Entry 2UW1 (X-ray diffraction, 1.95 A resolution); this record covers chains A and B.

[Chain A]
Molecule: Plastid DELTA4 multifunctional acyl-acyl carrier protein desaturase
From: Hedera helix
Notes: EC 1.14.99.6
Sequence (338 residues; row label = number of the first residue in the row):
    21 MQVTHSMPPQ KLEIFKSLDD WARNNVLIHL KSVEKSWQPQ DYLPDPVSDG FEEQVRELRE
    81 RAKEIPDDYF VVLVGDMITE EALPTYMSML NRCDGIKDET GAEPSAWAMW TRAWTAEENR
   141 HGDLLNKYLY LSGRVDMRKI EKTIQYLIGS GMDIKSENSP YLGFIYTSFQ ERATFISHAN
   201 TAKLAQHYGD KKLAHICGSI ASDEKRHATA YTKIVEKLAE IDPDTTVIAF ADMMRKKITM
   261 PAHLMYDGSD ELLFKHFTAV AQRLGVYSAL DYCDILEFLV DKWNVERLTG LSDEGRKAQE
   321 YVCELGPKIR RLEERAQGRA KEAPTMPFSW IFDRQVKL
Disordered / not traced: 21-31
Ion coordination: Fe ion site 1: E100, E138, H141 (together with (3R)-3-hydroxy-5,5-dimethylhexanoic acid); Na+ near E101 (its only coordinating residue here); Fe ion site 2: E138, E191 (together with (3R)-3-hydroxy-5,5-dimethylhexanoic acid)
Residues lining bound ligands: (3R)-3-hydroxy-5,5-dimethylhexanoic acid (GVM): E100, Y106, M109, W134, E138, M172, Y186, T187, Q190, E191, T194, P261

[Chain B]
Molecule: Plastid DELTA4 multifunctional acyl-acyl carrier protein desaturase
From: Hedera helix
Notes: EC 1.14.99.6
Sequence (338 residues; row label = number of the first residue in the row):
    21 MQVTHSMPPQ KLEIFKSLDD WARNNVLIHL KSVEKSWQPQ DYLPDPVSDG FEEQVRELRE
    81 RAKEIPDDYF VVLVGDMITE EALPTYMSML NRCDGIKDET GAEPSAWAMW TRAWTAEENR
   141 HGDLLNKYLY LSGRVDMRKI EKTIQYLIGS GMDIKSENSP YLGFIYTSFQ ERATFISHAN
   201 TAKLAQHWGD KNLAHICGSI ASDEKRHATA YTKIVEKLAE IDPDTTVIAF ADMMRKKITM
   261 PAHLMYDGSD ELLFKHFTAV AQRVGVYSAL DYCDILEFLV DKWNVERLTG LSDEGRKAQE
   321 YVCELGPKIR RLEERAQGRA KEAPTMPFSW IFDRQVKL
Ion coordination: Fe ion site 1: E100, E138, H141 (together with (3R)-3-hydroxy-5,5-dimethylhexanoic acid); Na+ near E101 (its only coordinating residue here); Fe ion site 2: E138, E191 (together with (3R)-3-hydroxy-5,5-dimethylhexanoic acid)
Residues lining bound ligands: (3R)-3-hydroxy-5,5-dimethylhexanoic acid (GVM): E100, Y106, M109, W134, E138, M172, Y186, T187, Q190, E191, T194, P261

[How chain A and chain B interact]
Pairs across the interface (129):
  V53(A) - K162(B)
  V53(A) - Q165(B)
  V53(A) - Y166(B)
  E54(A) - K162(B)  salt bridge
  E54(A) - Y166(B)  hydrogen bond
  E54(A) - G268(B)
  S56(A) - R158(B)  hydrogen bond (backbone-side chain)
  S56(A) - Q165(B)  hydrogen bond
  W57(A) - R158(B)
  Q58(A) - R158(B)
  Q58(A) - E161(B)
  Q58(A) - K162(B)
  Q58(A) - Q165(B)  hydrogen bond
  P59(A) - E161(B)
  Q60(A) - Y150(B)
  Q60(A) - M157(B)
  Q60(A) - R158(B)
  Q60(A) - E161(B)  hydrogen bond (backbone-side chain)
  D61(A) - R158(B)  salt bridge
  L63(A) - Y150(B)
  P64(A) - Y150(B)  hydrogen bond (backbone-side chain)
  P66(A) - R79(B)  hydrogen bond (backbone-side chain)
  P66(A) - Y150(B)
  P66(A) - G153(B)
  V67(A) - G153(B)
  V67(A) - V155(B)
  V67(A) - F352(B)  hydrophobic
  F71(A) - R79(B)
  F71(A) - Y150(B)
  E72(A) - R79(B)  salt bridge
  R76(A) - E72(B)  salt bridge
  R79(A) - P66(B)  hydrogen bond (side chain-backbone)
  R79(A) - F71(B)
  E101(A) - D143(B)
  P104(A) - M107(B)
  P104(A) - T135(B)
  T105(A) - M107(B)
  M107(A) - P104(B)
  M107(A) - S108(B)
  S108(A) - M107(B)
  S108(A) - N111(B)  hydrogen bond
  N111(A) - S108(B)  hydrogen bond
  N111(A) - R112(B)
  R112(A) - D118(B)
  R112(A) - E119(B)
  R112(A) - T120(B)  hydrogen bond (side chain-backbone)
  R112(A) - G121(B)
  K117(A) - K117(B)
  D118(A) - R112(B)  hydrogen bond (backbone-side chain)
  E119(A) - T24(B)
  E119(A) - R112(B)
  E119(A) - N178(B)  hydrogen bond (backbone-side chain)
  T120(A) - Q22(B)
  T120(A) - R112(B)  hydrogen bond (backbone-side chain)
  T120(A) - M172(B)
  G121(A) - R112(B)
  G121(A) - G171(B)
  G121(A) - M172(B)  hydrogen bond (backbone-backbone)
  A122(A) - S170(B)
  A122(A) - M172(B)  hydrogen bond (backbone-backbone)
  E123(A) - Q22(B)
  R132(A) - I168(B)
  R132(A) - G169(B)  hydrogen bond (side chain-backbone)
  R132(A) - S170(B)  hydrogen bond (side chain-backbone)
  R132(A) - G171(B)
  T135(A) - P104(B)
  T135(A) - I168(B)
  A136(A) - Q165(B)
  A136(A) - I168(B)
  A136(A) - G169(B)
  E137(A) - Q165(B)
  N139(A) - I164(B)
  N139(A) - I168(B)
  R140(A) - Q165(B)
  D143(A) - N146(B)
  N146(A) - D143(B)  hydrogen bond
  N146(A) - K147(B)  hydrogen bond
  K147(A) - N146(B)  hydrogen bond
  K147(A) - K147(B)
  K147(A) - E161(B)  salt bridge
  Y150(A) - Q60(B)
  Y150(A) - L63(B)
  Y150(A) - P64(B)  hydrogen bond (side chain-backbone)
  Y150(A) - P66(B)
  Y150(A) - F71(B)
  Y150(A) - K147(B)
  Y150(A) - L151(B)
  L151(A) - Y150(B)
  G153(A) - P66(B)
  G153(A) - V67(B)
  V155(A) - V67(B)
  M157(A) - Q60(B)
  M157(A) - K147(B)
  R158(A) - S56(B)  hydrogen bond (side chain-backbone)
  R158(A) - W57(B)
  R158(A) - Q58(B)
  R158(A) - D61(B)  salt bridge
  E161(A) - Q58(B)
  E161(A) - P59(B)
  E161(A) - Q60(B)  hydrogen bond (side chain-backbone)
  E161(A) - D143(B)
  E161(A) - K147(B)  salt bridge
  K162(A) - V53(B)
  K162(A) - E54(B)  salt bridge
  K162(A) - Q58(B)
  I164(A) - N139(B)
  Q165(A) - V53(B)
  Q165(A) - S56(B)  hydrogen bond
  Q165(A) - Q58(B)  hydrogen bond
  Q165(A) - A136(B)
  Q165(A) - E137(B)
  Q165(A) - R140(B)
  Y166(A) - V53(B)  hydrophobic
  Y166(A) - E54(B)  hydrogen bond
  I168(A) - R132(B)
  I168(A) - T135(B)
  I168(A) - A136(B)
  I168(A) - N139(B)
  G169(A) - R132(B)  hydrogen bond (backbone-side chain)
  G169(A) - A136(B)
  S170(A) - A122(B)
  S170(A) - R132(B)
  G171(A) - G121(B)
  G171(A) - R132(B)
  M172(A) - T120(B)
  M172(A) - G121(B)  hydrogen bond (backbone-backbone)
  M172(A) - A122(B)  hydrogen bond (backbone-backbone)
  G268(A) - E54(B)
  F352(A) - V67(B)  hydrophobic
Other interface residues (no listed pair), chain A (66 interface residues in all): K51, S68, V75, L103, P124, A133, D173, N178, D267
Other interface residues (no listed pair), chain B (65 interface residues in all): K51, S68, V75, E101, L103, T105, A133, D173, D267

[In short]
66 residues of chain A face 65 of chain B across their interface; the contacts include 30 hydrogen bonds and 8
salt bridges. Among the polar pairs are E54(A)-K162(B), D61(A)-R158(B) and E72(A)-R79(B). Ligands of chain A:
(3R)-3-hydroxy-5,5-dimethylhexanoic acid. Bound to chain B: (3R)-3-hydroxy-5,5-dimethylhexanoic acid.
Chain A is Plastid DELTA4 multifunctional acyl-acyl carrier protein desaturase and chain B is Plastid DELTA4
multifunctional acyl-acyl carrier protein desaturase, both from Hedera helix; the structure, Ivy Desaturase
Structure, was determined by X-ray diffraction.
